1UCG - chain A; structure by X-ray diffraction, 1.65 A resolution.

== Chain A ==
Protein: Ribonuclease MC
Organism: Momordica charantia
Notes: EC 3.1.27.1
Reference sequence: P23540 (RNMC_MOMCH); aligned to UniProt positions 2-190 over residues 2-190 (the alignment contains insertions or deletions, so no single offset holds)
Chain sequence (190 residues; numbered 1 to 190; the number before each row is that of its first residue):
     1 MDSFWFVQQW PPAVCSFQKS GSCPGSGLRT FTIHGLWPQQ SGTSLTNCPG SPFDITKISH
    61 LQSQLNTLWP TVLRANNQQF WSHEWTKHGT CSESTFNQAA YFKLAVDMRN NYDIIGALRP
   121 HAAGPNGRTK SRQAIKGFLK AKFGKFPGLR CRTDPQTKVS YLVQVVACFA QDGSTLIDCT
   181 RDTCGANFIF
Differences from the reference sequence: initiating methionine (1); engineered mutation Thr71 (Asn72 in P23540)
Cystine bridges: Cys15-Cys23, Cys48-Cys91, Cys151-Cys184, Cys168-Cys179
Swiss-Prot annotation at these positions:
  - active site: His34 (Proton donor)
  - binding site (RNA): Gln9, His34
  - site: Val166 (Involved in thermostability)

== In short ==
UniProt lists active-site residue His34 and RNA-binding residues Gln9 and His34.
Chain A is Ribonuclease MC (Momordica charantia); the structure, Crystal structure of Ribonuclease MC1 N71T
mutant, was determined by X-ray diffraction, deposited together with 1J1F and 1J1G.
